PDB entry 7XD1 | electron microscopy, 3.20 A resolution | chains C and J of the 10 polymer chains in the assembly

Chain C:
Name: Histone H2A type 1-B/E
Source organism: Homo sapiens
UniProtKB: P04908 (H2A1B_HUMAN); residues 10-118 here correspond to UniProt positions 11-119 (UniProt number = residue number + 1)
Chain sequence (109 residues; row label = number of the first residue in the row):
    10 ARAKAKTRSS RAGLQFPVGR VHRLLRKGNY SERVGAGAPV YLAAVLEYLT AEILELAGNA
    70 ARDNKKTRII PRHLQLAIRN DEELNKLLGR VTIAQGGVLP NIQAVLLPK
UniProt features mapped onto this chain:
  - modified residue: Lys13 (N6-(beta-hydroxybutyryl)lysine), Lys36 (N6-(2-hydroxyisobutyryl)lysine), Lys74 (N6-(2-hydroxyisobutyryl)lysine), Lys75 (N6-(2-hydroxyisobutyryl)lysine), Lys95 (N6-(2-hydroxyisobutyryl)lysine), Gln104 (N5-methylglutamine), Lys118 (N6-(2-hydroxyisobutyryl)lysine)
  - cross-link (Glycyl lysine isopeptide (Lys-Gly)): Lys13 (interchain with G-Cter in ubiquitin), Lys15 (interchain with G-Cter in ubiquitin)

Chain J:
Molecule: 147-nt DNA strand
Sequence (147 nucleotides; numbered -73 to 73; the number before each row is that of its first residue; numbers below 1 keep their minus sign (DC-73 is residue -73)):
   -73 CTGGAGAATC CCGGTGCCGA GGCCGCTCAA TTGGTCGTAG ACAGCTCTAG CACCGCTTAA
   -13 ACGCACGTAC GCGCTGTCCC CCGCGTTTTA ACCGCCAAGG GGATTACTCC CTAGTCTCCA
    47 GGCACGTGTC AGATATATAC ATCCTGT

Interface between chain C and chain J:
Residue-residue contacts (17):
  Arg11(C) with DT43(J), hydrogen bond to the base; DC44(J), hydrogen bond to the sugar
  Thr16(C) with DG47(J), sugar contact
  Arg29(C) with DG48(J), sugar contact; DC49(J), salt bridge to the phosphate
  Arg42(C) with DT38(J), phosphate contact; DA39(J), phosphate contact
  Val43(C) with DT38(J), sugar contact; DA39(J), hydrogen bond to the phosphate
  Gly44(C) with DT38(J), phosphate contact
  Ala45(C) with DT38(J), phosphate contact
  Lys75(C) with DG58(J), phosphate contact; DA59(J), salt bridge to the phosphate
  Thr76(C) with DA57(J), sugar contact; DG58(J), phosphate contact
  Arg77(C) with DA57(J), sugar contact; DG58(J), hydrogen bond to the phosphate
Other interface residues (no listed pair), chain C (13 interface residues in all): Lys13, His31, Glu41
Other interface residues (no listed pair), chain J (11 interface residues in all): DA46

Overview:
13 residues of chain C and 11 residues of chain J are in contact; the contacts include 4 hydrogen bonds and 2
salt bridges. Among the polar pairs are Arg11(C)-DT43(J), Arg11(C)-DC44(J) and Val43(C)-DA39(J).
Here chain C is Histone H2A type 1-B/E (Homo sapiens) and chain J is a 147-nt DNA strand. Entry 7XD1 (cryo-EM
structure of unmodified nucleosome) was determined by electron microscopy.
